Entry 1HBH (X-ray diffraction, 2.20 A resolution); this record covers chains A and B of the 4 polymer chains in the assembly.

# Chain A
Name: Hemoglobin (deoxy) (alpha chain)
Source organism: Trematomus bernacchii
UniProt: P80043 (HBA_PAGBE); residue numbers follow UniProt; this construct covers 1-142
Amino-acid sequence (143 residues; each row starts with the number of its first residue; numbering starts at 0):
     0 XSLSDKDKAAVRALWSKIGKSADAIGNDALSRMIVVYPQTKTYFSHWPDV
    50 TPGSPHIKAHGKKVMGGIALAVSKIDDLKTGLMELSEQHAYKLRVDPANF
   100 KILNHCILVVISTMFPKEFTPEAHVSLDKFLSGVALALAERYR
Modified positions: ACE (acetyl group) at position 0
Curated features (UniProtKB/Swiss-Prot):
  - binding site (O2): H59
  - binding site (heme b): H88
  - modified residue: S1 (N-acetylserine)
Ion coordination: heme Fe near H88 (its only coordinating residue here)
Small-molecule neighbours: heme (HEM): M32, T39, Y42, F43, H45, W46, H59, K62, V63, G66, I67, L84, Q87, H88, L92, V94, N98, F99, L102, N103, L137

# Chain B
Name: Hemoglobin (deoxy) (beta chain)
Source organism: Trematomus bernacchii
UniProt: P80044 (HBB_PAGBE); residues 1-146 here = UniProt positions 1-146
Amino-acid sequence (146 residues; each row starts with the number of its first residue):
     1 VEWTDKERSIISDIFSHMDYDDIGPKALSRCLIVYPWTQRHFSGFGNLYN
    51 AEAIIGNANVAAHGIKVLHGLDRGVKNMDNIAATYADLSTLHSEKLHVDP
   101 DNFKLLSDCITIVLAAKMGHAFTAETQGAFQKFLAVVVSALGKQYH
Ion coordination: heme Fe near H92 (its only coordinating residue here)
Small-molecule neighbours: heme (HEM): T38, H41, F42, H63, K66, V67, G70, L71, R73, L88, L91, H92, L96, V98, N102, F103, L106, L141

# How chain A and chain B interact
Pairs across the interface - 32 pairs, chain A then chain B:
  R31(A) with F122(B), hydrogen bond (side chain-backbone); T123(B); A124(B); Q127(B), hydrogen bond
  V34(A) with A124(B)
  V35(A) with A124(B); Q127(B); G128(B); Q131(B)
  Y36(A) with Q131(B), hydrogen bond
  H104(A) with D108(B); Q127(B); Q131(B), hydrogen bond
  L107(A) with I112(B), hydrophobic
  V108(A) with I112(B), hydrophobic; Q127(B)
  S111(A) with I112(B), hydrogen bond (side chain-backbone); A116(B)
  T112(A) with A115(B); G119(B); F122(B)
  P115(A) with A116(B)
  F118(A) with R30(B), hydrogen bond (backbone-side chain); I112(B), hydrophobic
  T119(A) with R30(B)
  P120(A) with R30(B); I33(B)
  E121(A) with I55(B)
  H123(A) with R30(B), hydrogen bond; V34(B)
  V124(A) with I33(B), hydrophobic
  D127(A) with Y35(B)
Other interface residues (no listed pair), chain B (18 interface residues in all): A51, T111

# Overview
17 residues of chain A face 18 of chain B across their interface, with 7 hydrogen bonds. Among the polar pairs
are R31(A)-F122(B), R31(A)-Q127(B) and Y36(A)-Q131(B). Ligands of chain A: heme. Bound to chain B: heme.
Chain A is Hemoglobin (deoxy) (alpha chain) and chain B is Hemoglobin (deoxy) (beta chain), both from
Trematomus bernacchii; the structure, Structure of deoxyhaemoglobin of the antarctic fish pagothenia
bernacchii and structural basis of the root effect, was determined by X-ray diffraction.
